PDB entry 6LO0 | X-ray diffraction, 1.94 A resolution | chain A

== Chain A ==
Name: Replicase polyprotein 1a
Organism: Human SARS coronavirus
Notes: EC 3.4.19.12, 3.4.22.69, 3.4.22.-
UniProt: P0C6U8 (R1A_CVHSA); residues 1-306 here correspond to UniProt positions 3241-3546 (UniProt number = residue number + 3240)
Chain sequence (306 residues; numbered 1 to 306; the number before each row is that of its first residue):
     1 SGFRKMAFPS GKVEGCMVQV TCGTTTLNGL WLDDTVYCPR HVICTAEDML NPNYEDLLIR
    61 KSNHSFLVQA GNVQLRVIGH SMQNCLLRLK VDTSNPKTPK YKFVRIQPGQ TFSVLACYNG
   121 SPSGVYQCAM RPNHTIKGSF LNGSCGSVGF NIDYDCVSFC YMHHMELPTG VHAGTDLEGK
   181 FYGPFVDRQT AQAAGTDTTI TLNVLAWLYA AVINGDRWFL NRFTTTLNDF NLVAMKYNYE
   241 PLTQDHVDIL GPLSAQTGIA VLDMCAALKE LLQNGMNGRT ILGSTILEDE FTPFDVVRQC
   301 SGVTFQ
Small-molecule neighbours: EOF ((2S)-4-methyl-N-[(2S)-1-oxidanylidene-3-[(3S)-2-oxidanylidenepyrrolidin-3-yl]propan-2-yl]-2-[[(E)-3-phenylprop-2-enoyl]amino]pentanamide): His41, Met49, Tyr54, Phe140, Leu141, Asn142, Gly143, Ser144, Cys145, His163, His164, Met165, Glu166, Pro168, His172, Asp187, Arg188, Gln189, Thr190, Ala191
UniProt features mapped onto this chain:
  - active site (For 3CL-PRO activity): His41, Cys145
  - site: Gln306 (Cleavage)
What the authors report for this chain:
  - catalytic residues: Cys145 (citing earlier work)

== Overview ==
Bound to chain A: compound EOF. From UniProt: active-site residues His41 and Cys145. From the paper: the
catalytic residue Cys145.
Chain A is Replicase polyprotein 1a (Human SARS coronavirus); the structure, The co-crystal structure of
Severe Acute Respiratory Syndrome Coronavirus 3C Like Protease with aldehyde M14, was determined by X-ray
diffraction together with 6LNQ and 6LNY from the same study.
